PDB entry 8JCY | electron microscopy, 2.90 A resolution | chains 2 and 3

== Chain 2 ==
Molecule: Metabotropic glutamate receptor 2, Peptidyl-prolyl cis-trans isomerase FKBP1A
From: Homo sapiens
Notes: EC 5.2.1.8
UniProt: chimeric construct of Q14416, P62942: residues 19-872 from Q14416 (GRM2_HUMAN) positions 19-872 (same numbers); residues 881-987 from P62942 positions 2-108 (UniProt number = residue number - 879)
Chain sequence (993 residues; row label = number of the first residue in the row):
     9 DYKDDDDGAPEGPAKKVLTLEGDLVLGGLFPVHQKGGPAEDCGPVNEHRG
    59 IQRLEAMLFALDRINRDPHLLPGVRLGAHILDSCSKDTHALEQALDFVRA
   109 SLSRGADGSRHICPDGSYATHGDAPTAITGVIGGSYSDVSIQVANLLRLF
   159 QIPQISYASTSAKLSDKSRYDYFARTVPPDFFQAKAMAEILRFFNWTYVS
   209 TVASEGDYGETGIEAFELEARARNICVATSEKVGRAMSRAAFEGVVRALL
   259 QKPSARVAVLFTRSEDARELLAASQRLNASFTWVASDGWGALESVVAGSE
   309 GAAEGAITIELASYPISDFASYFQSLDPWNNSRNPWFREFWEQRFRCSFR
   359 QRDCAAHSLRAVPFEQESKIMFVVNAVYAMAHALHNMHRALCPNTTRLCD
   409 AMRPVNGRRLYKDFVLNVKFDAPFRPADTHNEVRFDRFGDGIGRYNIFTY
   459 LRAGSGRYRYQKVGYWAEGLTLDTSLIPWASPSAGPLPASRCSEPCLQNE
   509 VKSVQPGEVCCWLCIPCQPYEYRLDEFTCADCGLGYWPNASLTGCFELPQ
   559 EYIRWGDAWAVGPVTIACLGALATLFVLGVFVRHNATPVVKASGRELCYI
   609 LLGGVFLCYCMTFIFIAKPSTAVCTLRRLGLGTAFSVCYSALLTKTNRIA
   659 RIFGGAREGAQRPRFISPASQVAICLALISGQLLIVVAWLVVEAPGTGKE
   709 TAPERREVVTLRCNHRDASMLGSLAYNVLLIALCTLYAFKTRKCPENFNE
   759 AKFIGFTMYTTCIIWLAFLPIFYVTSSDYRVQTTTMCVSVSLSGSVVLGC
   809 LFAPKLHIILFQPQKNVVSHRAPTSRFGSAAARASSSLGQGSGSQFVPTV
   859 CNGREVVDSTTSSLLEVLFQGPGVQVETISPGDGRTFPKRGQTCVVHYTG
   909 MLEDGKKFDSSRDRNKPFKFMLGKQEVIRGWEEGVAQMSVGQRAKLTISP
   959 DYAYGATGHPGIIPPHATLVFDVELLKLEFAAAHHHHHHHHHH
Disordered / not traced: 9-23, 111-131, 660-674, 820-1001
Construct notes: expression tag (9-18, 988-1001); linker (873-880)
Cystine bridges: Cys50-Cys92, Cys234-Cys518, Cys355-Cys362, Cys400-Cys407, Cys500-Cys519, Cys504-Cys522, Cys525-Cys537, Cys540-Cys553, Cys632-Cys721
Glycans and other covalent adducts: N-acetylglucosamine (NAG) linked to Asn203
Ligand contacts: Z99 (2-[(1S,2S)-2-carboxycyclopropyl]-3-(9H-xanthen-9-yl)-D-alanine): Arg57, Arg61, Ser143, Tyr144, Ser145, Ala166, Ser167, Thr168, Ser169, Asp215, Tyr216, Arg271, Gly296, Lys377

== Chain 3 ==
Molecule: Metabotropic glutamate receptor 3, Serine/threonine-protein kinase mTOR
From: Homo sapiens
Notes: EC 2.7.11.1
UniProt: chimeric construct of Q14832, A0A8V8TRG9: residues 23-879 from Q14832 (GRM3_HUMAN) positions 23-879 (same numbers); residues 888-982 from A0A8V8TRG9 positions 1949-2043 (UniProt number = residue number + 1061)
Chain sequence (993 residues; numbered -8 to 984; the number before each row is that of its first residue; numbers below 1 keep their minus sign (Asp-8 is residue -8)):
    -8 DYKDDDDKGAPWSHPQFEKGSGSWSHPQFEKLGDHNFLRREIKIEGDLVL
    42 GGLFPINEKGTGTEECGRINEDRGIQRLEAMLFAIDEINKDDYLLPGVKL
    92 GVHILDTCSRDTYALEQSLEFVRASLTKVDEAEYMCPDGSYAIQENIPLL
   142 IAGVIGGSYSSVSIQVANLLRLFQIPQISYASTSAKLSDKSRYDYFARTV
   192 PPDFYQAKAMAEILRFFNWTYVSTVASEGDYGETGIEAFEQEARLRNICI
   242 ATAEKVGRSNIRKSYDSVIRELLQKPNARVVVLFMRSDDSRELIAAASRA
   292 NASFTWVASDGWGAQESIIKGSEHVAYGAITLELASQPVRQFDRYFQSLN
   342 PYNNHRNPWFRDFWEQKFQCSLQNKRNHRRVCDKHLAIDSSNYEQESKIM
   392 FVVNAVYAMAHALHKMQRTLCPNTTKLCDAMKILDGKKLYKDYLLKINFT
   442 APFNPNKDADSIVKFDTFGDGMGRYNVFNFQNVGGKYSYLKVGHWAETLS
   492 LDVNSIHWSRNSVPTSQCSDPCAPNEMKNMQPGDVCCWICIPCEPYEYLA
   542 DEFTCMDCGSGQWPTADLTGCYDLPEDYIRWEDAWAIGPVTIACLGFMCT
   592 CMVVTVFIKHNNTPLVKASGRELCYILLFGVGLSYCMTFFFIAKPSPVIC
   642 ALRRLGLGSSFAICYSALLTKTNCIARIFDGVKNGAQRPKFISPSSQVFI
   692 CLGLILVQIVMVSVWLILEAPGTRRYTLAEKRETVILKCNVKDSSMLISL
   742 TYDVILVILCTVYAFKTRKCPENFNEAKFIGFTMYTTCIIWLAFLPIFYV
   792 TSSDYRVQTTTMCISVSLSGFVVLGCLFAPKVHIILFQPQKNVVTHRLHL
   842 NRFSVSGTGTTYSQSSASTYVPTVCNGREVLDSTTSSLLEVLFQGPAILW
   892 HEMWHEGLEEASRLYFGERNVKGMFEVLEPLHAMMERGPQTLKETSFNQA
   942 YGRDLMEAQEWCRKYMKSGNVKDLTQAWDLYYHVFRRISKQEF
Disordered / not traced: -8 to 29, 119-134, 666-681, 827-984
Construct notes: expression tag (-8 to 22, 983-984); linker (880-887)
Cystine bridges: Cys57-Cys99, Cys240-Cys527, Cys361-Cys373, Cys412-Cys419, Cys509-Cys528, Cys513-Cys531, Cys534-Cys546, Cys549-Cys562, Cys641-Cys730
Glycans and other covalent adducts: N-acetylglucosamine (NAG) linked to Asn209
Ligand contacts: Z99 (2-[(1S,2S)-2-carboxycyclopropyl]-3-(9H-xanthen-9-yl)-D-alanine): Arg64, Arg68, Ser149, Tyr150, Ser151, Ala172, Ser173, Thr174, Ser175, Asp194, Asp221, Tyr222, Arg277, Gly302, Lys389

== Interface between chain 2 and chain 3 ==
Residue-residue contacts - 18 pairs, chain 2 then chain 3:
  Leu99(2) with Leu163(3)
  Glu100(2) with Leu117(3); Thr118(3)
  Leu103(2) with Leu110(3), hydrophobic; Leu117(3), hydrophobic; Phe164(3), hydrophobic
  Arg107(2) with Arg114(3)
  Leu110(2) with Glu107(3)
  Asn153(2) with Arg162(3); Leu163(3)
  Leu154(2) with Leu163(3), hydrophobic
  Arg156(2) with Asn159(3)
  Leu157(2) with Leu106(3); Asn159(3); Leu160(3)
  Ser176(2) with Arg183(3), hydrogen bond (backbone-side chain)
  Arg177(2) with Ser182(3), hydrogen bond; Arg183(3)
Other interface residues (no listed pair), chain 2 (15 interface residues in all): Val106, Gln150, Phe158, Val699
Other interface residues (no listed pair), chain 3 (15 interface residues in all): Gln156, Ile640

== In short ==
Chain 2 and chain 3 each contribute 15 residues to their interface, with 2 hydrogen bonds. Among the polar
pairs are Ser176(2)-Arg183(3) and Arg177(2)-Ser182(3). Chain 2 binds compound Z99. Ligands of chain 3:
compound Z99. Covalently linked N-acetylglucosamine: at Asn203(2).
Here chain 2 is Metabotropic glutamate receptor 2, Peptidyl-prolyl cis-trans isomerase FKBP1A and chain 3 is
Metabotropic glutamate receptor 3, Serine/threonine-protein kinase mTOR, both from Homo sapiens. Entry 8JCY
(Cryo-EM structure of mGlu2-mGlu3 heterodimer in presence of LY341495, NAM563, and LY2389575 (dimerization
mode I)) was determined by electron microscopy together with 8JCU, 8JCV, 8JCW, 8JCX, 8JCZ, 8JD0 and 6 further
entries from the same study.
